PDB entry 7V2O | electron microscopy, 3.50 A resolution | chains A and P of the 22 polymer chains in the assembly

[Chain A]
Molecule: 16s ribosomal RNA
From: Thermus thermophilus HB8
Sequence (1522 nucleotides; each row starts with the number of its first residue):
     1 UUUGUUGGAG AGUUUGAUCC UGGCUCAGGG UGAACGCUGG CGGCGUGCCU AAGACAUGCA
    61 AGUCGUGCGG GCCGCGGGGU UUUACUCCGU GGUCAGCGGC GGACGGGUGA GUAACGCGUG
   121 GGUGACCUAC CCGGAAGAGG GGGACAACCC GGGGAAACUC GGGCUAAUCC CCCAUGUGGA
   181 CCCGCCCCUU GGGGUGUGUC CAAAGGGCUU UGCCCGCUUC CGGAUGGGCC CGCGUCCCAU
   241 CAGCUAGUUG GUGGGGUAAU GGCCCACCAA GGCGACGACG GGUAGCCGGU CUGAGAGGAU
   301 GGCCGGCCAC AGGGGCACUG AGACACGGGC CCCACUCCUA CGGGAGGCAG CAGUUAGGAA
   361 UCUUCCGCAA UGGGCGCAAG CCUGACGGAG CGACGCCGCU UGGAGGAAGA AGCCCUUCGG
   421 GGUGUAAACU CCUGAACCCG GGACGAAACC CCCGACGAGG GGACUGACGG UACCGGGGUA
   481 AUAGCGCCGG CCAACUCCGU GCCAGCAGCC GCGGUAAUAC GGAGGGCGCG AGCGUUACCC
   541 GGAUUCACUG GGCGUAAAGG GCGUGUAGGC GGCCUGGGGC GUCCCAUGUG AAAGACCACG
   601 GCUCAACCGU GGGGGAGCGU GGGAUACGCU CAGGCUAGAC GGUGGGAGAG GGUGGUGGAA
   661 UUCCCGGAGU AGCGGUGAAA UGCGCAGAUA CCGGGAGGAA CGCCGAUGGC GAAGGCAGCC
   721 ACCUGGUCCA CCCGUGACGC UGAGGCGCGA AAGCGUGGGG AGCAAACCGG AUUAGAUACC
   781 CGGGUAGUCC ACGCCCUAAA CGAUGCGCGC UAGGUCUCUG GGUCUCCUGG GGGCCGAAGC
   841 UAACGCGUUA AGCGCGCCGC CUGGGGAGUA CGGCCGCAAG GCUGAAACUC AAAGGAAUUG
   901 ACGGGGGCCC GCACAAGCGG UGGAGCAUGU GGUUUAAUUC GAAGCAACGC GAAGAACCUU
   961 ACCAGGCCUU GACAUGCUAG GGAACCCGGG UGAAAGCCUG GGGUGCCCCG CGAGGGGAGC
  1021 CCUAGCACAG GUGCUGCAUG GCCGUCGUCA GCUCGUGCCG UGAGGUGUUG GGUUAAGUCC
  1081 CGCAACGAGC GCAACCCCCG CCGUUAGUUG CCAGCGGUUC GGCCGGGCAC UCUAACGGGA
  1141 CUGCCCGCGA AAGCGGGAGG AAGGAGGGGA CGACGUCUGG UCAGCAUGGC CCUUACGGCC
  1201 UGGGCGACAC ACGUGCUACA AUGCCCACUA CAAAGCGAUG CCACCCGGCA ACGGGGAGCU
  1261 AAUCGCAAAA AGGUGGGCCC AGUUCGGAUU GGGGUCUGCA ACCCGACCCC AUGAAGCCGG
  1321 AAUCGCUAGU AAUCGCGGAU CAGCCAUGCC GCGGUGAAUA CGUUCCCGGG CCUUGUACAC
  1381 ACCGCCCGUC ACGCCAUGGG AGCGGGCUCU ACCCGAAGUC GCCGGGAGCC UACGGGCAGG
  1441 CGCCGAGGGU AGGGCCCGUG ACUGGGGCGA AGUCGUAACA AGGUAGCUGU ACCGGAAGGU
  1501 GCGGCUGGAU CACCUCCUUU CU
Disordered / not traced: 1-4, 775-778, 1381-1386, 1477-1484, 1510-1522
From the paper describing this entry:
  - mutagenesis - A901G: decreased catalytic activity

[Chain P]
Molecule: 30S ribosomal protein S16
From: Thermus thermophilus HB8
Reference sequence: Q5SJH3 (RS16_THET8); residue numbers follow UniProt; this construct covers 1-88
Sequence (88 residues; row label = number of the first residue in the row):
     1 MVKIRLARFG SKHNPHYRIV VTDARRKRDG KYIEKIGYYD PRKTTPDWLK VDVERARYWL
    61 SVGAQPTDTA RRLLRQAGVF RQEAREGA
Disordered / not traced: 82-88

[Interface between chain A and chain P]
Residue-residue contacts - 90 pairs, chain A then chain P:
  C44(A) - Lys12(P)  salt bridge to the phosphate
  C44(A) - His13(P)  phosphate contact
  G45(A) - Ser11(P)  phosphate contact
  G45(A) - Lys12(P)  hydrogen bond to the phosphate
  C104(A) - Arg25(P)  sugar contact
  G106(A) - Lys27(P)  phosphate contact
  A129(A) - Met1(P)  base contact
  A129(A) - Arg25(P)  base contact
  C130(A) - Met1(P)  base contact
  C131(A) - Met1(P)  sugar contact
  C131(A) - Gly63(P)  hydrogen bond to the sugar
  C131(A) - Gln65(P)  hydrogen bond to the phosphate
  C132(A) - Ser61(P)  hydrogen bond to the sugar
  C132(A) - Val62(P)  sugar contact
  C132(A) - Gly63(P)  sugar contact
  C132(A) - Gln65(P)  phosphate contact
  G223(A) - Val62(P)  hydrogen bond to the base
  A224(A) - Val2(P)  sugar contact
  A224(A) - Trp59(P)  sugar contact
  A224(A) - Val62(P)  sugar contact
  U225(A) - Val2(P)  sugar contact
  U225(A) - Asp23(P)  hydrogen bond to the sugar
  U225(A) - Ile33(P)  phosphate contact
  G226(A) - Asp23(P)  sugar contact
  G226(A) - Ile33(P)  phosphate contact
  G227(A) - Arg26(P)  salt bridge to the phosphate
  G305(A) - Lys27(P)  salt bridge to the phosphate
  G305(A) - Asp29(P)  sugar contact
  G305(A) - Gly30(P)  phosphate contact
  G305(A) - Lys31(P)  phosphate contact
  G306(A) - Arg26(P)  phosphate contact
  G306(A) - Lys27(P)  salt bridge to the phosphate
  G306(A) - Gly30(P)  phosphate contact
  G306(A) - Lys31(P)  hydrogen bond to the sugar
  C307(A) - Arg26(P)  salt bridge to the phosphate
  A321(A) - Arg25(P)  base contact
  A370(A) - Tyr17(P)  hydrogen bond to the sugar
  U371(A) - Leu6(P)  hydrogen bond to the sugar
  U371(A) - Tyr17(P)  sugar contact
  U371(A) - Arg28(P)  hydrogen bond to the base
  U371(A) - Thr69(P)  hydrogen bond to the phosphate
  G372(A) - Arg5(P)  hydrogen bond to the phosphate
  G372(A) - Leu6(P)  hydrogen bond to the phosphate
  G372(A) - Arg28(P)  sugar contact
  G372(A) - Thr67(P)  hydrogen bond to the phosphate
  G372(A) - Thr69(P)  phosphate contact
  G373(A) - Lys3(P)  salt bridge to the phosphate
  G373(A) - Arg5(P)  salt bridge to the phosphate
  G373(A) - Thr67(P)  phosphate contact
  C386(A) - Arg28(P)  hydrogen bond to the phosphate
  G387(A) - Arg8(P)  hydrogen bond to the phosphate
  G387(A) - Arg28(P)  salt bridge to the phosphate
  G388(A) - Arg8(P)  salt bridge to the phosphate
  G388(A) - Lys12(P)  phosphate contact
  G388(A) - His13(P)  hydrogen bond to the phosphate
  A389(A) - Lys12(P)  salt bridge to the phosphate
  A389(A) - His13(P)  salt bridge to the phosphate
  C444(A) - Arg42(P)  base contact
  G445(A) - Pro15(P)  sugar contact
  G445(A) - Pro41(P)  sugar contact
  G445(A) - Lys43(P)  salt bridge to the phosphate
  A447(A) - Lys43(P)  salt bridge to the phosphate
  A447(A) - Arg72(P)  phosphate contact
  A448(A) - Asp68(P)  sugar contact
  A448(A) - Arg72(P)  sugar contact
  A458(A) - Arg75(P)  salt bridge to the phosphate
  A458(A) - Phe80(P)  sugar contact
  A458(A) - Arg81(P)  hydrogen bond to the sugar
  G459(A) - Arg75(P)  salt bridge to the phosphate
  G459(A) - Phe80(P)  phosphate contact
  G459(A) - Arg81(P)  salt bridge to the phosphate
  C468(A) - His13(P)  sugar contact
  A591(A) - Lys31(P)  base contact
  A592(A) - Arg18(P)  phosphate contact
  A592(A) - Tyr32(P)  hydrogen bond to the sugar
  A593(A) - Arg18(P)  salt bridge to the phosphate
  G601(A) - Asn14(P)  base contact
  G601(A) - Thr44(P)  sugar contact
  C607(A) - Ser11(P)  hydrogen bond to the sugar
  C608(A) - Gly10(P)  phosphate contact
  C608(A) - Ser11(P)  sugar contact
  C608(A) - Asn14(P)  sugar contact
  C608(A) - His16(P)  sugar contact
  G609(A) - Phe9(P)  phosphate contact
  G609(A) - Gly10(P)  phosphate contact
  G609(A) - His16(P)  sugar contact
  U610(A) - Arg18(P)  salt bridge to the phosphate
  U610(A) - Lys35(P)  salt bridge to the phosphate
  U610(A) - Tyr38(P)  phosphate contact
  G611(A) - Lys50(P)  salt bridge to the phosphate
Other interface residues (no listed pair), chain A (46 interface residues in all): G105, G322, G374, C449, G600
Other interface residues (no listed pair), chain P (48 interface residues in all): Ala24, Thr45, Tyr58

[Summary]
46 residues of chain A and 48 residues of chain P are in contact; the contacts include 20 hydrogen bonds and
20 salt bridges. Polar pairs include G223(A)-Val62(P), U371(A)-Arg28(P) and C131(A)-Gly63(P). The paper
reports that A901G of chain A reduces catalytic activity.
Here chain A is 16s ribosomal RNA and chain P is 30S ribosomal protein S16, both from Thermus thermophilus
HB8. Entry 7V2O (T.thermophilus 30S ribosome with KsgA, class K4) was determined by electron microscopy,
deposited together with 7V2L, 7V2M, 7V2N, 7V2P and 7V2Q.
